PDB entry 7DMP | electron microscopy, 3.20 A resolution | chains B and c of the 6 polymer chains in the assembly

Chain B:
Protein: Radial spoke head protein 4 homolog A
Organism: Mus musculus
UniProt: Q8BYM7 (RSH4A_MOUSE); residue numbers follow UniProt; this construct covers 1-716
Amino-acid sequence (716 residues; row label = number of the first residue in the row):
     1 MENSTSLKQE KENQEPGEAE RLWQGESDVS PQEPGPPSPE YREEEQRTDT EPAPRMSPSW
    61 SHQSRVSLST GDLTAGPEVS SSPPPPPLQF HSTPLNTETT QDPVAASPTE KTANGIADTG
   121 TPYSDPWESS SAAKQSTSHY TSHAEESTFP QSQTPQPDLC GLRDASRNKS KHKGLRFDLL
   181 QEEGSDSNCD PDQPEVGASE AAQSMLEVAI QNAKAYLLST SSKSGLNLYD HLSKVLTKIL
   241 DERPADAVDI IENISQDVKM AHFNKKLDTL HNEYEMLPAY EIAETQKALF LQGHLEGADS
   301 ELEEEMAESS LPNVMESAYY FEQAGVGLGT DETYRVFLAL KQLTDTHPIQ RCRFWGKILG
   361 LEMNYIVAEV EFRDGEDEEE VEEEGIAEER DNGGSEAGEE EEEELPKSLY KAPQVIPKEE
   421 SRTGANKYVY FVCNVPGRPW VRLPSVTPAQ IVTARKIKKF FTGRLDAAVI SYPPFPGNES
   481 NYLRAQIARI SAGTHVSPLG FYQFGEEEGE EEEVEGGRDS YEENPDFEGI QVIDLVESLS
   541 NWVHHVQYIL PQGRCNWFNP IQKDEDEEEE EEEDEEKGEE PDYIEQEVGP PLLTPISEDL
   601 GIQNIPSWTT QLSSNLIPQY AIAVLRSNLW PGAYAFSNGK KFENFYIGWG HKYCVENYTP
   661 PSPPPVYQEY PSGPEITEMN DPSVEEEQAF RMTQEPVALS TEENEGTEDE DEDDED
Unresolved in the structure: 1-276, 292-309, 378-404, 505-518, 563-584, 694-716
What the authors report for this chain:
  - disease-associated variants - A368P (citing earlier work)

Chain c:
Protein: Radial spoke head protein 9 homolog
Organism: Mus musculus
UniProt: Q9D9V4 (RSPH9_MOUSE); residue numbers follow UniProt; this construct covers 1-276
Amino-acid sequence (276 residues; row label = number of the first residue in the row):
     1 MDADSLLLSL ELASGSGQGL SPDRRASLLT SLMLVKRDYR FARVLFWGRI LGLVADYYIA
    61 QGLSEDQLAP RKTLYSLNCT EWSLLPPATE EMAMQISVVS GRFMGDPSHE YEHTELQKVN
   121 EGEKVFDEEV VVQIKEETRL VSIIDQIDKA VAIIPRGALF KTPFGVTHVN RTFEGLPLSE
   181 VRKLSSYFHF REAIDLKNKT LLEKSDLEPS LDFLDSLEYD IPRGSWSIQM ERGNALVVLR
   241 SLLWPGLTFY HAPRTKNYGY IYVGTGEKNM DLPFML
Unresolved in the structure: 116-129, 194-213
What the authors report for this chain:
  - disease-associated variants - H251R: abolished localization (citing earlier work)

Interface between chain B and chain c:
Pairs across the interface (22; chain B residue first):
  A279(B) - M33(c)  hydrophobic
  Y280(B) - M33(c)
  Y280(B) - K36(c)
  Y280(B) - R37(c)
  A283(B) - T30(c)
  A283(B) - L34(c)  hydrophobic
  E284(B) - L34(c)
  E284(B) - R37(c)  salt bridge
  Q286(B) - T30(c)
  K287(B) - L34(c)
  K287(B) - T80(c)
  F290(B) - A26(c)
  F290(B) - S27(c)
  F290(B) - T30(c)
  L291(B) - T80(c)
  T330(B) - R25(c)
  D331(B) - A26(c)
  Y334(B) - P22(c)
  Y334(B) - D23(c)  hydrogen bond
  R335(B) - A26(c)  hydrogen bond (side chain-backbone)
  R335(B) - L29(c)
  R335(B) - T30(c)
Other interface residues (no listed pair), chain c (13 interface residues in all): L7

Overview:
12 residues of chain B face 13 of chain c across their interface, with 2 hydrogen bonds and 1 salt bridge.
Polar contacts include E284(B)-R37(c), Y334(B)-D23(c) and R335(B)-A26(c). The paper reports that H251R of
chain c abolishes localization.
Chain B is Radial spoke head protein 4 homolog A and chain c is Radial spoke head protein 9 homolog, both from
Mus musculus; the structure, Mouse radial spoke complex, was determined by electron microscopy.
